1MRV - chain A; structure by X-ray diffraction, 2.80 A resolution.

# Chain A
Molecule: RAC-beta serine/threonine kinase
Organism: Homo sapiens
Notes: EC 2.7.1.-; fragment: kinase domain
UniProtKB: P31751 (AKT2_HUMAN); residues 143-481 here = UniProt positions 143-481
Chain sequence (339 residues; numbered 143 to 481; the number before each row is that of its first residue):
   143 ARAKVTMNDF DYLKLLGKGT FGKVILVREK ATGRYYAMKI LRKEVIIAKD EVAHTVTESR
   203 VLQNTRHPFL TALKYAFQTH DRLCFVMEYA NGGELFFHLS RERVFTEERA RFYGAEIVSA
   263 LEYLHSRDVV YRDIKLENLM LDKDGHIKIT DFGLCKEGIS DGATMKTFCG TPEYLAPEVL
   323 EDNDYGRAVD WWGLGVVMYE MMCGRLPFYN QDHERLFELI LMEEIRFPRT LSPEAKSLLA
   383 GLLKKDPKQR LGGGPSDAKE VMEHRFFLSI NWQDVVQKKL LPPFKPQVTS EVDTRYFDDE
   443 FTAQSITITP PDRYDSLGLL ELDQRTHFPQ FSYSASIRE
Disordered / not traced: 143-146, 189-202, 295-313, 441-481
Swiss-Prot annotation at these positions:
  - active site: Asp275 (Proton acceptor)
  - binding site (ATP): Leu158 to Val166, Lys181
  - binding site (Mn(2+)): Asn280, Asp293
  - modified residue: Thr309 (Phosphothreonine), Ser447 (Phosphoserine), Thr451 (Phosphothreonine), Ser474 (Phosphoserine), Ser478 (Phosphoserine)
  - glycosylation: Thr306 (O-linked (GlcNAc) threonine), Thr313 (O-linked (GlcNAc) threonine), Ser474 (O-linked (GlcNAc) serine)
  - natural variant: Arg274 (R274H: Risk factor for T2D)
  - mutagenesis: Lys181 (K181A: Loss of kinase activity), Thr309 (T309A: Impairs interaction with TTC3; when associated with A-474; T309E: Constitutively active; when associated with D-474), Ser474 (S474A: Impairs interaction with TTC3; when associated with A-309; S474D: Constitutively active; when associated with E-309)
From the paper describing this entry:
  - conformationally variable residues (order/disorder transition): Leu296, Cys297, Cys311, Gly312, Thr313
  - post-translational modification sites: Thr309 (citing earlier work)
  - catalytic residues: Lys181 (by similarity / conservation)

# Overview
UniProt lists active-site residue Asp275, 10 ATP-binding residues, Mn2+-binding residues Asn280 and Asp293 and
3 mutagenesis sites. The paper reports the catalytic residue Lys181; a modification site at Thr309.
Chain A is RAC-beta serine/threonine kinase (Homo sapiens); the structure, crystal structure of an inactive
Akt2 kinase domain, was determined by X-ray diffraction, deposited together with 1MRY.
